Entry 8UN1 (electron microscopy, 3.90 A resolution); this record covers chains I and Q of the 21 polymer chains in the assembly.

== Chain I (and Q) ==
Protein: T33-ml23-redesigned-CutA-fold
From: synthetic construct
Notes: chain Q of this document is another copy of the same molecule, construct and numbering; everything in this record applies to it too
Amino-acid sequence (101 residues; row label = number of the first residue in the row):
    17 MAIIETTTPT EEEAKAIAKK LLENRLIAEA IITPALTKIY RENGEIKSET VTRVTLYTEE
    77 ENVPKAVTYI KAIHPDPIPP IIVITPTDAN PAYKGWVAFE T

== How chain I and chain Q interact ==
Residue-residue contacts (30):
  Leu52(I) - Ile47(Q)  hydrophobic
  Leu52(I) - Ile48(Q)
  Thr53(I) - Ala46(Q)
  Thr53(I) - Ile48(Q)
  Lys54(I) - Glu45(Q)  salt bridge
  Lys54(I) - Ala46(Q)  hydrogen bond (side chain-backbone)
  Lys54(I) - Ile47(Q)
  Ile55(I) - Ala34(Q)  hydrophobic
  Ile55(I) - Glu45(Q)  hydrogen bond (backbone-side chain)
  Ile55(I) - Ala46(Q)  hydrophobic
  Tyr56(I) - Leu38(Q)  hydrophobic
  Tyr56(I) - Glu45(Q)
  Arg57(I) - Arg41(Q)
  Arg57(I) - Glu116(Q)
  Ile62(I) - Leu38(Q)  hydrophobic
  Lys87(I) - Asn106(Q)
  Lys87(I) - Ala108(Q)
  Ile94(I) - Ala108(Q)  hydrophobic
  Ile94(I) - Tyr109(Q)  hydrogen bond (backbone-side chain)
  Pro95(I) - Asn106(Q)
  Pro95(I) - Tyr109(Q)
  Pro96(I) - Tyr109(Q)
  Ile97(I) - Asn106(Q)
  Val99(I) - Pro102(Q)
  Val99(I) - Thr103(Q)  hydrogen bond (backbone-backbone)
  Val99(I) - Asp104(Q)  hydrogen bond (backbone-backbone)
  Ile100(I) - Ile100(Q)  hydrophobic
  Ile100(I) - Thr101(Q)
  Ile100(I) - Pro102(Q)  hydrophobic
  Thr101(I) - Thr103(Q)  hydrogen bond
Also at the interface, not in a pair above, chain I (18 interface residues in all): Ala51, Arg69, Ile98
Also at the interface, not in a pair above, chain Q (19 interface residues in all): Lys35, Ala44, Arg69

== Overview ==
18 residues of chain I and 19 residues of chain Q are in contact, with 6 hydrogen bonds and 1 salt bridge.
Among the polar pairs are Lys54(I)-Glu45(Q), Lys54(I)-Ala46(Q) and Ile55(I)-Glu45(Q).
Both chains are T33-ml23-redesigned-CutA-fold (synthetic construct). Entry 8UN1 (T33-ml23 Assembly
Intermediate - Designed Tetrahedral Protein Cage Using Machine Learning Algorithms) was determined by electron
microscopy (same publication as 8UF0, 8UI2, 8UJA, 8UKM, 8UMP and 8UMR).
